4QKW - chains A and B of the 3 polymer chains in the assembly; structure by X-ray diffraction, 1.70 A resolution.

== Chain A (and B) ==
Name: Muscle-related coiled-coil protein
Source organism: Danio rerio
Notes: fragment: HR1 domain; chain B of this document is another copy of the same molecule, construct and numbering; everything in this record applies to it too
UniProt: A1L260 (MURC_DANRE); residues 16-123 here = UniProt positions 16-123
Chain sequence (108 residues; numbered 16 to 123; the number before each row is that of its first residue):
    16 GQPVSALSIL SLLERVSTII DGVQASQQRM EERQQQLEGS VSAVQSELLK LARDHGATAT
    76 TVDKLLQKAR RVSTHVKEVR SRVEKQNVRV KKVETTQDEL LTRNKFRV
Disordered / not traced: 16-17, 119-123 (chain B: 16-19, 119-123)

== Chain A / chain B interface ==
Residue-residue contacts - 61 pairs, chain A then chain B:
  Val-19(A) / Leu-25(B)  hydrophobic
  Ile-24(A) / Ile-24(B)  hydrophobic
  Leu-27(A) / Leu-25(B)  hydrophobic
  Leu-28(A) / Leu-28(B)  hydrophobic
  Val-31(A) / Val-31(B)  hydrophobic
  Val-31(A) / Ile-35(B)  hydrophobic
  Ile-34(A) / Ile-35(B)  hydrophobic
  Ile-35(A) / Ile-35(B)  hydrophobic
  Val-38(A) / Val-38(B)  hydrophobic
  Val-38(A) / Gln-39(B)
  Val-38(A) / Gln-42(B)  hydrogen bond (backbone-side chain)
  Ser-41(A) / Gln-42(B)  hydrogen bond
  Ser-41(A) / Glu-46(B)  hydrogen bond
  Gln-42(A) / Gln-42(B)
  Met-45(A) / Met-45(B)  hydrophobic
  Met-45(A) / Glu-46(B)
  Met-45(A) / Gln-49(B)
  Arg-48(A) / Gln-49(B)  hydrogen bond (backbone-side chain)
  Arg-48(A) / Gln-50(B)
  Arg-48(A) / Glu-53(B)  salt bridge
  Gln-49(A) / Gln-49(B)
  Leu-52(A) / Gln-49(B)
  Leu-52(A) / Leu-52(B)  hydrophobic
  Leu-52(A) / Glu-53(B)
  Leu-52(A) / Val-56(B)  hydrophobic
  Ser-55(A) / Gln-60(B)
  Val-56(A) / Val-56(B)  hydrophobic
  Val-59(A) / Val-59(B)  hydrophobic
  Val-59(A) / Gln-60(B)
  Val-59(A) / Leu-63(B)
  Glu-62(A) / Leu-63(B)
  Leu-63(A) / Leu-63(B)
  Leu-66(A) / Leu-63(B)  hydrophobic
  Leu-66(A) / Leu-66(B)  hydrophobic
  Leu-66(A) / Ala-67(B)
  Asp-69(A) / His-70(B)
  His-70(A) / His-70(B)
  Thr-73(A) / His-70(B)  hydrogen bond
  Thr-73(A) / Ala-74(B)
  Thr-73(A) / Val-77(B)
  Thr-76(A) / Val-77(B)
  Thr-76(A) / Leu-81(B)
  Val-77(A) / Val-77(B)  hydrophobic
  Leu-80(A) / Val-77(B)  hydrophobic
  Leu-80(A) / Leu-80(B)  hydrophobic
  Lys-83(A) / Ser-88(B)
  Arg-97(A) / Glu-99(B)  salt bridge
  Val-98(A) / Val-98(B)  hydrophobic
  Gln-101(A) / Val-98(B)  hydrogen bond (side chain-backbone)
  Gln-101(A) / Gln-101(B)
  Gln-101(A) / Asn-102(B)
  Arg-104(A) / Asn-102(B)  hydrogen bond
  Arg-104(A) / Val-105(B)
  Arg-104(A) / Lys-106(B)
  Arg-104(A) / Glu-109(B)  salt bridge
  Val-105(A) / Val-105(B)  hydrophobic
  Val-108(A) / Val-108(B)  hydrophobic
  Val-108(A) / Glu-109(B)
  Val-108(A) / Gln-112(B)  hydrogen bond (backbone-side chain)
  Thr-111(A) / Gln-112(B)
  Gln-112(A) / Gln-112(B)
Also at the interface, not in a pair above, chain A (41 interface residues in all): Val-87, His-90, Val-91, Val-94, Lys-107, Leu-115
Also at the interface, not in a pair above, chain B (43 interface residues in all): Ala-21, Thr-73, Ala-84, Val-87, Val-91, Val-94, Arg-95, Leu-116

== In short ==
The interface between chain A and chain B involves 41 residues on one side and 43 on the other, with 8
hydrogen bonds and 3 salt bridges. Polar contacts include Arg-48(A)/Glu-53(B), Arg-97(A)/Glu-99(B) and
Arg-104(A)/Glu-109(B).
Both chains are Muscle-related coiled-coil protein (Danio rerio). Entry 4QKW (Crystal structure of the
zebrafish cavin4a HR1 domain) was determined by X-ray diffraction together with 4QKV from the same study.
